PDB entry 6NHV | electron microscopy, 3.50 A resolution | chains A and R of the 7 polymer chains in the assembly

# Chain A
Protein: superfolder GFP
Source organism: Aequorea victoria
Notes: engineered mutation(s): V206A
Sequence (234 residues; row label = number of the first residue in the row; note: 2 numbers in that range are skipped by the numbering (no residue carries them; nothing is unmodelled there)):
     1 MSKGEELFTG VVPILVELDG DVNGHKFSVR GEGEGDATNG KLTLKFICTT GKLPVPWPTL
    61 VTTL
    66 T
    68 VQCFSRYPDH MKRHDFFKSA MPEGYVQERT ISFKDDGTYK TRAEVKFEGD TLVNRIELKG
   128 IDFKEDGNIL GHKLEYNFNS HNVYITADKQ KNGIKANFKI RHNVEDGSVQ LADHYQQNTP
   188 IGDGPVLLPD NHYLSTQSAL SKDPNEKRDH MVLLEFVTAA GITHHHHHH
Not modelled in the structure: 1, 233-236
Modified residues: T66 ({2-[(1R,2R)-1-amino-2-hydroxypropyl]-4-(4-hydroxybenzylidene)-5-oxo-4,5-dihydro-1H-imidazol-1-yl}acetic acid; CRO)
Covalent attachments: covalent link L64-T66; covalent link T66-V68

# Chain R
Protein: Subunit A-DARPin
Source organism: Pyrococcus horikoshii (strain ATCC 700860 / DSM 12428 / JCM 9974 / NBRC 100139 / OT-3)
Notes: antibody fragment or engineered binder
Sequence (319 residues; each row starts with the number of its first residue):
     1 MRITTKVGDK GSTRLFGGEE VWKDSPIIEA NGTLDELTSF IGEAKHYVDE EMKGILEEIQ
    61 NDIYKIMGEI GSKGKIEGIS EERIAWLLKL ILRYMEMVNL KSFVLPGGTL ESAKLDVCRT
   121 IARRALRKVL TVTREFGIGA EAAAYLLALS DLLFLLARVI EIEQGKKLLE AARAGQDDEV
   181 RILMANGADV NAADDVGVTP LHLAAQRGHL EIVEVLLKCG ADVNAADLWG QTPLHLAATA
   241 GHLEIVEVLL KNGADVNARD NIGHTPLHLA AWAGHLEIVE VLLKYGADVN AQDKFGKTPF
   301 DLAIDNGNED IAEVLQKAA
Not modelled in the structure: 1-22
What the authors report for this chain:
  - contacts within the chain: G108-G187

# Chain A / chain R interface
Contacting residue pairs (22):
  V11(A) with Q206(R)
  N39(A) with T239(R), hydrogen bond (side chain-backbone); W272(R), hydrogen bond (backbone-side chain); A273(R)
  K41(A) with Q231(R)
  T43(A) with W229(R)
  L44(A) with W229(R)
  R73(A) with W272(R); N306(R)
  S147(A) with F295(R)
  Q204(A) with F295(R)
  A206(A) with I262(R), hydrophobic
  S208(A) with N261(R), hydrogen bond
  D210(A) with L228(R)
  P211(A) with L228(R)
  V219(A) with W229(R)
  L220(A) with W229(R), hydrogen bond (backbone-side chain)
  L221(A) with W229(R); D260(R)
  F223(A) with I262(R), hydrophobic; H264(R)
  T225(A) with W272(R)
Other interface residues (no listed pair), chain A (18 interface residues in all): E34
Other interface residues (no listed pair), chain R (16 interface residues in all): R207, L269, K297

# In short
18 residues of chain A and 16 residues of chain R are in contact; the contacts include 4 hydrogen bonds. Among
the polar pairs are N39(A)-T239(R), N39(A)-W272(R) and S208(A)-N261(R). The paper reports contacts within the
chain involving G108(R) and G187(R).
Chain A is superfolder GFP (Aequorea victoria) and chain R is Subunit A-DARPin (Pyrococcus horikoshii (strain
ATCC 700860 / DSM 12428 / JCM 9974 / NBRC 100139 / OT-3)); the structure, Single particle reconstruction of
DARPin and its bound GFP on a symmetric scaffold, was determined by electron microscopy (same publication as
6NHT).
